PDB entry 5Z3V | electron microscopy, 4.22 A resolution (low resolution: residue-level contacts below are approximate; hydrogen-bond / salt-bridge calls are withheld) | chains G and I of the 11 polymer chains in the assembly

# Chain G
Protein: Histone H2A
Organism: Xenopus laevis
Reference sequence: Q6AZJ8 (Q6AZJ8_XENLA); residues 1-129 here correspond to UniProt positions 2-130 (UniProt number = residue number + 1)
Amino-acid sequence (129 residues; row label = number of the first residue in the row):
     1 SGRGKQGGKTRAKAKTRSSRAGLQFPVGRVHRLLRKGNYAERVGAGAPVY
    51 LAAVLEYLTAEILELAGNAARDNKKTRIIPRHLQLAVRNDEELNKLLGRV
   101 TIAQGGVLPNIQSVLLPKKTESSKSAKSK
Disordered / not traced: 1-11, 119-129

# Chain I
Molecule: 167-nt DNA strand
Sequence (167 nucleotides; each row starts with the number of its first residue):
     1 ATCGAGAATCCCGGTGCCGAGGCCGCTCAATTGGTCGTAGACAGCTCTAG
    51 CACCGCTTAAACGCACGTACGCGCTGTCCCCCGCGTTTTAACCGCCAAGG
   101 GGATTACTCCCTAGTCTCCAGGCACGTGTCAGATATATACATCCTGAAGC
   151 TTGTCGAGAAGTACGAT
Disordered / not traced: 1, 148-167

# How chain G and chain I interact
Pairs across the interface (13; chain G residue first):
  Ala-14(G) with DT31(I); DT32(I)
  Lys-15(G) with DT31(I); DT32(I)
  Thr-16(G) with DT31(I)
  Arg-17(G) with DT31(I)
  Arg-20(G) with DT32(I)
  Gly-28(G) with DT31(I)
  Arg-29(G) with DA30(I)
  Arg-32(G) with DA29(I); DA30(I)
  Arg-42(G) with DA39(I)
  Arg-77(G) with DA20(I)
Interface residues without a listed pair, chain G (13 interface residues in all): Ala-12, Ser-18, Arg-35
Interface residues without a listed pair, chain I (7 interface residues in all): DG33

# Overview
Chain G and chain I form an interface of 13 and 7 residues respectively.
Here chain G is Histone H2A (Xenopus laevis) and chain I is a 167-nt DNA strand. Entry 5Z3V (Structure of
Snf2-nucleosome complex at shl-2 in ADP BeFx state) was determined by electron microscopy, deposited together
with 5Z3U, 5Z3L, 5Z3O, 6IY2 and 6IY3.
